1JG4 - chain A; structure by X-ray diffraction, 1.50 A resolution.

Chain A:
Protein: protein-L-isoaspartate O-methyltransferase
Organism: Pyrococcus furiosus
Notes: EC 2.1.1.77
Reference sequence: Q8TZR3 (PIMT_PYRFU); residues 11-229 here correspond to UniProt positions 1-219 (UniProt number = residue number - 10)
Amino-acid sequence (235 residues; numbered 1 to 235; the number before each row is that of its first residue):
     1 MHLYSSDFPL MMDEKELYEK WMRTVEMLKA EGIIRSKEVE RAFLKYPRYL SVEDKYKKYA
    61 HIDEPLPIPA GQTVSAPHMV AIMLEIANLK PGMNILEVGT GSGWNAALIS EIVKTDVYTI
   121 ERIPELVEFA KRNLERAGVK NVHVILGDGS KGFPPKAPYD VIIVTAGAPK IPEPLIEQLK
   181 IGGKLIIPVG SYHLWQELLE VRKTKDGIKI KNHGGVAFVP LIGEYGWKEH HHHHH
Disordered / not traced: 1-13, 229-235
Small-molecule neighbours: S-adenosylmethionine (SAM): Ile68, Gln72, Thr73, Val74, Ser75, Glu97, Val98, Gly99, Thr100, Gly101, Ser102, Gly103, Trp104, Asn105, Ile120, Glu121, Arg122, Ile123, Leu126, Gly147, Asp148, Gly149, Ser150, Thr165, Ala166, Val219, Pro220, Leu221, Ile222, Gly223
Reported in the primary citation:
  - conformationally variable residues (loop rearrangement, side-chain flip): Gly190 to Trp195
  - binding site for S-adenosylmethionine: Val219
  - specificity-determining residues: Pro65, Phe218 (from molecular simulation)

Summary:
Bound to chain A: S-adenosylmethionine. From the paper: a binding site for S-adenosylmethionine at Val219;
specificity determinants Pro65 and Phe218.
Chain A is protein-L-isoaspartate O-methyltransferase (Pyrococcus furiosus); the structure, Crystal Structure
of L-isoaspartyl (D-aspartyl) O-methyltransferase with S-adenosylmethionine, was determined by X-ray
diffraction (same publication as 1JG1, 1JG2 and 1JG3).
